PDB entry 6VJS | X-ray diffraction, 4.02 A resolution (low resolution: residue-level contacts below are approximate; hydrogen-bond / salt-bridge calls are withheld) | chains A and B of the 6 polymer chains in the assembly

Chain A (and B):
Name: DNA-directed RNA polymerase subunit alpha
From: Escherichia coli
Notes: EC 2.7.7.6; chain B of this document is another copy of the same molecule, construct and numbering; everything in this record applies to it too
Reference sequence: P0A7Z4 (RPOA_ECOLI); numbering as in UniProt (aligned over 1-329)
Sequence (329 residues; numbered 1 to 329; the number before each row is that of its first residue):
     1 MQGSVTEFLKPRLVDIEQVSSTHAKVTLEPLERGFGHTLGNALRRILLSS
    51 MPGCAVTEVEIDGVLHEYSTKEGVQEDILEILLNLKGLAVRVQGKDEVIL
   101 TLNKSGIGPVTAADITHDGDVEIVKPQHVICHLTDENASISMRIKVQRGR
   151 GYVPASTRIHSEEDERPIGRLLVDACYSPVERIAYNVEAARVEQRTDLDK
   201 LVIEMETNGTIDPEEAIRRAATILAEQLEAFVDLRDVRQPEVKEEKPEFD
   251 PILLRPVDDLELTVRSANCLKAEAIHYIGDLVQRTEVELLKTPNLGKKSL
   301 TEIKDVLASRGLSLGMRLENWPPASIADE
Unresolved in the structure: 235-329 (chain B: 1-5, 235-245, 318-329)
Swiss-Prot annotation at these positions:
  - region: E162 to E165 (Required for interaction with Crp at class II promoters)
  - modified residue: R265 (ADP-ribosylarginine), K297 (N6-acetyllysine), K298 (N6-acetyllysine)
  - mutagenesis: R45 (R45C: In rpoA112; temperature-sensitive, blocks RNA polymerase assembly), E162 to E165 (5-fold decrease in CRP-class II promoter-dependent transcription), E165 (E165K: 5-fold decrease in CRP-class II promoter-dependent transcription), R191 (R191C: In rpoA101; temperature-sensitive)

Interface between chain A and chain B:
Residue-residue contacts (62):
  M1(A) - F249(B)
  Q2(A) - F249(B)
  Q2(A) - G279(B)
  Q2(A) - D280(B)
  Q2(A) - Q283(B)
  S4(A) - R219(B)
  E7(A) - R150(B)
  L9(A) - Q227(B)
  K10(A) - E226(B)
  K10(A) - Q227(B)
  K10(A) - E229(B)
  P11(A) - Q227(B)
  P11(A) - L228(B)
  P11(A) - A230(B)
  R12(A) - F231(B)
  L13(A) - F231(B)
  L28(A) - F231(B)
  F35(A) - I46(B)
  F35(A) - Q227(B)
  H37(A) - R45(B)
  T38(A) - R45(B)
  N41(A) - N41(B)
  A42(A) - T38(B)
  R45(A) - G34(B)
  R45(A) - H37(B)
  R45(A) - T38(B)
  I46(A) - F35(B)
  I46(A) - T38(B)
  S50(A) - F8(B)
  S50(A) - F35(B)
  R150(A) - T6(B)
  R150(A) - E7(B)
  R150(A) - F8(B)
  R150(A) - E32(B)
  R218(A) - F231(B)
  R218(A) - D233(B)
  A221(A) - L228(B)
  T222(A) - V232(B)
  T222(A) - D233(B)
  I223(A) - F8(B)
  I223(A) - F35(B)
  L224(A) - L39(B)
  L224(A) - L228(B)
  E226(A) - K10(B)
  Q227(A) - L9(B)
  Q227(A) - P11(B)
  Q227(A) - L31(B)
  Q227(A) - F35(B)
  Q227(A) - L39(B)
  L228(A) - L224(B)
  E229(A) - K10(B)
  A230(A) - P11(B)
  F231(A) - L28(B)
  F231(A) - L39(B)
  F231(A) - L43(B)
  F231(A) - R218(B)
  F231(A) - A221(B)
  V232(A) - R218(B)
  V232(A) - T222(B)
  L234(A) - V14(B)
  L234(A) - I16(B)
  L234(A) - E214(B)
Interface residues without a listed pair, chain A (37 interface residues in all): V5, G34, L39, R219, A225
Interface residues without a listed pair, chain B (47 interface residues in all): V26, A42, S50, I217, A225, L253, Y277, R317

Overview:
37 residues of chain A and 47 residues of chain B are in contact. From UniProt: 6 mutagenesis sites on chain
A.
Chain A and chain B are both DNA-directed RNA polymerase subunit alpha (Escherichia coli); the structure,
Escherichia coli RNA polymerase and ureidothiophene-2-carboxylic acid complex, was determined by X-ray
diffraction.
